8G5N - chains A and R of the 5 polymer chains in the assembly; structure by electron microscopy, 2.73 A resolution.

Chain A:
Name: DNA polymerase subunit gamma-1
From: Homo sapiens
Notes: EC 2.7.7.7
UniProt: P54098 (DPOG1_HUMAN); residue numbers follow UniProt; this construct covers 1-1239
Sequence (1239 residues; each row starts with the number of its first residue):
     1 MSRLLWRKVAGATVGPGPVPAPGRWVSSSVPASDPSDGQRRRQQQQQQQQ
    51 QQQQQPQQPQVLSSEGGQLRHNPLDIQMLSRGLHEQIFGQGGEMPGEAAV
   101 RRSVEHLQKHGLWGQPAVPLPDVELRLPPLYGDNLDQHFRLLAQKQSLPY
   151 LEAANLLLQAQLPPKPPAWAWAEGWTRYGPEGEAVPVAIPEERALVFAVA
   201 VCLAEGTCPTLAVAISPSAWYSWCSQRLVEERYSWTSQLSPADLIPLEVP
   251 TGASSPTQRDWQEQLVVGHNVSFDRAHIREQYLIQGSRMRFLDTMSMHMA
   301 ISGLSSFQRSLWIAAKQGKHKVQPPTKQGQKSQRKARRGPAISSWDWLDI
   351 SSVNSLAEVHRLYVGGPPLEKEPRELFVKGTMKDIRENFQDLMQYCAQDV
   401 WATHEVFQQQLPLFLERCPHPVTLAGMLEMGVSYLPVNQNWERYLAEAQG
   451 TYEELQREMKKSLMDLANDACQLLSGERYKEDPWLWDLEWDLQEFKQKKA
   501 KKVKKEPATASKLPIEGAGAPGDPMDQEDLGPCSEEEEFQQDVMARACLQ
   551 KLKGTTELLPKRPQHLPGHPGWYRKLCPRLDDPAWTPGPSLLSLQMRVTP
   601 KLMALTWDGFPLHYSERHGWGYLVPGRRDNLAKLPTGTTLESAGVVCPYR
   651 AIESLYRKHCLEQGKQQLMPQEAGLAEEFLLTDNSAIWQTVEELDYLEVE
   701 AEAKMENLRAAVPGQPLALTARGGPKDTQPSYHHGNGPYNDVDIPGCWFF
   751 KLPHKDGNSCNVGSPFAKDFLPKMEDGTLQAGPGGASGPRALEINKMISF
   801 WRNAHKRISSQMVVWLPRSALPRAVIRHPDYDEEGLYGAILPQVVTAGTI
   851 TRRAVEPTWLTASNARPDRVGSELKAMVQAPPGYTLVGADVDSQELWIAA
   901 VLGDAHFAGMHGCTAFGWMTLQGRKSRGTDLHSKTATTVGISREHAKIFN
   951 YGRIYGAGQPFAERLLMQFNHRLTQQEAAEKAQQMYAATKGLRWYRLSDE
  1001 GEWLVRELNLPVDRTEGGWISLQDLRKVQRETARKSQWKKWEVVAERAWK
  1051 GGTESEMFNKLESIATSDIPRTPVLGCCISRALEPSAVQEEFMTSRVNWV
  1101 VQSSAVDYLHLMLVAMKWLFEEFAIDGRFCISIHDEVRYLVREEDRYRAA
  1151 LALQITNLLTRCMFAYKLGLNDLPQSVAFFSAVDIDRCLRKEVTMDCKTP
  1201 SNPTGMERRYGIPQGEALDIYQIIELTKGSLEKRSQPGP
Unresolved in the structure: 1-77, 250-261, 317-339, 496-533, 627-737, 998-1049, 1233-1239
Construct notes: engineered mutation Ala198 (Asp in P54098), Ala200 (Glu in P54098)
Curated features (UniProtKB/Swiss-Prot):
  - region: Gln43 to Gln55 (Does not contribute to polymerase and exonuclease enzymatic activities), Thr858 to Asn864 (Trigger loop)
  - motif: Val267 to Arg275 (Exo II), Tyr395 to Thr403 (Exo III), Val887 to Leu896 (Pol A), Arg943 to Gly958 (Pol B), His1134 to Val1141 (Pol C)
  - binding site (DNA): Ser306, Ser593, Lys806, Thr849, Thr1094, Ser1095
  - binding site (RNA): Arg579, His754, Gly763, Lys768, Ser863, Arg869
  - binding site (a 2'-deoxyribonucleoside 5'-triphosphate): Asp890, Val891, Ser893, Glu895, Arg943, Lys947, Tyr951, Asp1135
  - binding site (Mg(2+)): Asp890, Val891, Asp1135
  - site (Critical for replication fidelity and mismatch recognition): Arg853, Gln1102
  - natural variant: Arg3 (R3P: In PEOB1 and SANDO), Gln55 (Q55QQ; Q55QQQ), Arg227 (R227W: In PEOB1 and MTDPS4B), Arg232 (R232G: In MTDPS4A; R232H: In LS), Leu244 (L244P: In MTDPS4A), Thr251 (T251I: In PEOB1, MTDPS4A and MTDPS4B), Gly268 (G268A: In PEOB1), Arg275 (R275Q: Found in a patient with epileptic encephalopathy, developmental delay and moderate intellectual disability; uncertain significance), His277 (H277L: In PEOB1; uncertain significance), Gly303 (G303R: In MTDPS4A), Leu304 (L304R: In PEOB1 and SANDO; L304SANDO: In PEOB1), Ser305 (S305R: In MTDPS4A), 52 further natural variant entries in UniProt
  - mutagenesis: Asp274 (D274A: Unable to idle at the 5'-end of the nascent DNA strand. Continues DNA synthesis into double-stranded DNA past the 5'-end creating a flap structure that cannot be ligated), Lys498 (K498C: Decreases processive DNA synthesis), Lys499 (K499C: Decreases processive DNA synthesis), Lys501 (K501C: Decreases processive DNA synthesis), Val543 to Leu558 (Markedly decreases the stimulation by POLG2, resulting in impaired processive DNA synthesis), Leu549 (L549N: Decreases processive DNA synthesis), Leu552 (L552N: Decreases processive DNA synthesis), Lys553 (K553N: Decreases processive DNA synthesis), Arg853 (R853A: Abolishes primer DNA extention in the presence of dNTPs. Impairs intrinsic polymerase processivity. Enhances exonuclease activity leading to primer DNA degradation), Asp890 (D890N: Abolishes DNA polymerase activity), Asp1135 (D1135N: Abolishes DNA polymerase activity)
From the paper describing this entry:
  - conformationally variable residues (domain motion): Arg232
  - mutagenesis - R309A: decreased catalytic activity (exonuclease activity)
  - disease-associated variants - R807P: decreased catalytic activity (proofreading activity)

Chain R:
Molecule: Mismatched RNA primer
Sequence (24 nucleotides; numbered -1 to 22; the number before each row is that of its first residue; numbers below 1 keep their minus sign (G-1 is residue -1)):
    -1 GAAGACAGUCUGCGGCGCGCGGGG
Unresolved in the structure: -1 to 5

How chain A and chain R interact:
Pairs across the interface - 10 pairs, chain A then chain R:
  Lys561(A) with C11(R), salt bridge to the phosphate
  Arg562(A) with G10(R), phosphate contact; C11(R), phosphate contact
  Pro563(A) with G10(R), sugar contact
  Val762(A) with G19(R), phosphate contact
  Lys768(A) with G21(R), phosphate contact
  Asn803(A) with G21(R), sugar contact; G22(R), hydrogen bond to the phosphate
  Arg807(A) with G22(R), hydrogen bond to the phosphate
  Pro857(A) with G22(R), sugar contact

Overview:
8 residues of chain A and 5 residues of chain R are in contact; the contacts include 2 hydrogen bonds and 1
salt bridge. Polar contacts include Asn803(A)-G22(R), Arg807(A)-G22(R) and Lys561(A)-C11(R). From the paper:
R309A of chain A reduces catalytic activity (exonuclease activity); conformational variability at Arg232(A).
Chain A is DNA polymerase subunit gamma-1 (Homo sapiens) and chain R is Mismatched RNA primer; the structure,
Cryo-EM structure of the Guide loop Engagement Complex (VI) of Human Mitochondrial DNA Polymerase Gamma, was
determined by electron microscopy (same publication as 8G5I, 8G5J, 8G5K, 8G5L, 8G5O, 8G5P and 8T7E).
